5BNG - chains B and M of the 3 polymer chains in the assembly; structure by X-ray diffraction, 3.50 A resolution.

Chain B:
Protein: Homeobox protein Meis2
Organism: Homo sapiens
Reference sequence: O14770 (MEIS2_HUMAN), isoform O14770-4; residues 5-64 here correspond to UniProt positions 283-342 (UniProt number = residue number + 278)
Amino-acid sequence (60 residues; numbered 5 to 64; the number before each row is that of its first residue):
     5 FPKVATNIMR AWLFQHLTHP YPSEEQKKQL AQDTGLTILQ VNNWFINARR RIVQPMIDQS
Swiss-Prot annotation at these positions:
  - region: Leu21 to Arg55 (Interaction with DNA)

Chain M:
Molecule: 12-nt DNA strand
Sequence (12 nucleotides; numbered 4 to 16; 1 number in that range is skipped by the numbering (no residue carries it; nothing is unmodelled there); the number before each row is that of its first residue):
     4 TGACAGCTAA
    15 CG

How chain B and chain M interact:
Residue-residue contacts - 9 pairs, chain B then chain M:
  Phe5(B) - DG5(M)  sugar contact
  Leu43(B) - DC7(M)  phosphate contact
  Gln44(B) - DA6(M)  hydrogen bond to the phosphate
  Asn47(B) - DC7(M)  base contact
  Trp48(B) - DG5(M)  phosphate contact
  Asn51(B) - DA6(M)  base contact
  Arg54(B) - DA6(M)  base contact
  Arg55(B) - DT4(M)  base contact
  Arg55(B) - DG5(M)  hydrogen bond to the base

Summary:
8 residues of chain B and 4 residues of chain M are in contact, with 2 hydrogen bonds. Polar contacts include
Arg55(B)-DG5(M) and Gln44(B)-DA6(M).
Chain B is Homeobox protein Meis2 (Homo sapiens) and chain M is a 12-nt DNA strand; the structure, monomer of
TALE type homeobox transcription factor MEIS1 complexes with specific DNA, was determined by X-ray diffraction
together with 4XRM from the same study.
